PDB entry 8WRP | electron microscopy, 2.83 A resolution | chains C and A of the 4 polymer chains in the assembly

== Chain C ==
Molecule: 42-nt DNA strand
Source organism: unclassified sequences
Sequence (42 nucleotides; numbered -32 to 9; the number before each row is that of its first residue; numbers below 1 keep their minus sign (DC-32 is residue -32)):
   -32 CTGCCCTTGCAACTTCAGCAGCACGTAGGGGAGAATTGGCCA
Unresolved in the structure: -32 to -19

== Chain A ==
Molecule: Cas12-1
Source organism: unclassified sequences
Chain sequence (737 residues; row label = number of the first residue in the row):
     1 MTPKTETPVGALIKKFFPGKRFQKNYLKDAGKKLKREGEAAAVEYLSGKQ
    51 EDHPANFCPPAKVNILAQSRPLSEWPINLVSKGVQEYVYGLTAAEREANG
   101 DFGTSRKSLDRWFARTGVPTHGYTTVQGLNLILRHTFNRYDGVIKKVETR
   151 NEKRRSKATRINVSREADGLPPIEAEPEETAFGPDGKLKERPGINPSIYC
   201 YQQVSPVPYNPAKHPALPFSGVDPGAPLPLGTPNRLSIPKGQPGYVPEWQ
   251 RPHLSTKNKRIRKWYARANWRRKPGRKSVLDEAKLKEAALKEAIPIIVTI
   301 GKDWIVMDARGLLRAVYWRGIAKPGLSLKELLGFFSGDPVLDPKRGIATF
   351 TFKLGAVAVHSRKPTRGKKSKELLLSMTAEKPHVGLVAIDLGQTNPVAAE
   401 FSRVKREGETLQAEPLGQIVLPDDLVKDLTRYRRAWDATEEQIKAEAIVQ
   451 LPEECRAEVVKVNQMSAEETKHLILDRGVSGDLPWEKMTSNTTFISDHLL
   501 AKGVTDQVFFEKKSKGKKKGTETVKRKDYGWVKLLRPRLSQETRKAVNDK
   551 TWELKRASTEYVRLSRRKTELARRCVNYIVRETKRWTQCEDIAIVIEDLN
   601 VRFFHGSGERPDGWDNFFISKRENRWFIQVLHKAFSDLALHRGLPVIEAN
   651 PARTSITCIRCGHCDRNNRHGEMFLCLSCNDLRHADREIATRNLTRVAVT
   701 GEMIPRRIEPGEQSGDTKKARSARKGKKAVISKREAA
Unresolved in the structure: 1-53, 599-611, 650-737

== Chain C / chain A interface ==
Residue-residue contacts (46; chain C residue first):
  DT-18(C) - Lys517(A)  salt bridge to the phosphate
  DA-13(C) - Gln541(A)  sugar contact
  DG-12(C) - Arg538(A)  salt bridge to the phosphate
  DG-12(C) - Gln541(A)  phosphate contact
  DC-11(C) - Arg538(A)  phosphate contact
  DC-11(C) - Arg544(A)  salt bridge to the phosphate
  DA-10(C) - Arg544(A)  salt bridge to the phosphate
  DA-10(C) - Ser620(A)  hydrogen bond to the phosphate
  DC-9(C) - Asn548(A)  base contact
  DC-9(C) - Trp552(A)  base contact
  DC-9(C) - Trp626(A)  phosphate contact
  DG-8(C) - Trp436(A)  phosphate contact
  DG-8(C) - Trp552(A)  stacking on the base
  DG-8(C) - Arg556(A)  hydrogen bond to the base
  DG-8(C) - Tyr561(A)  hydrogen bond to the phosphate
  DG-8(C) - Trp626(A)  phosphate contact
  DT-7(C) - Arg556(A)  hydrogen bond to the base
  DT-7(C) - Gln629(A)  phosphate contact
  DA-6(C) - Lys146(A)  base contact
  DG-5(C) - Lys146(A)  sugar contact
  DG-4(C) - Gly142(A)  phosphate contact
  DG-4(C) - Lys145(A)  phosphate contact
  DG-4(C) - Thr149(A)  hydrogen bond to the phosphate
  DG-3(C) - Asn138(A)  phosphate contact
  DG-3(C) - Arg139(A)  sugar contact
  DG-3(C) - Lys145(A)  phosphate contact
  DG-2(C) - His135(A)  hydrogen bond to the phosphate
  DG-2(C) - Asn138(A)  hydrogen bond to the phosphate
  DG-2(C) - Tyr199(A)  sugar contact
  DA-1(C) - Leu131(A)  phosphate contact
  DA-1(C) - Arg134(A)  salt bridge to the phosphate
  DA-1(C) - His135(A)  salt bridge to the phosphate
  DA-1(C) - Tyr199(A)  sugar contact
  DA-1(C) - Asp338(A)  phosphate contact
  DA-1(C) - Val340(A)  sugar contact
  DA-1(C) - Thr351(A)  sugar contact
  DG0(C) - Ser336(A)  hydrogen bond to the phosphate
  DG0(C) - Asp338(A)  sugar contact
  DA1(C) - Gln127(A)  base contact
  DA1(C) - Gln202(A)  hydrogen bond to the base
  DA1(C) - Ser336(A)  hydrogen bond to the phosphate
  DA1(C) - Gly337(A)  hydrogen bond to the phosphate
  DA1(C) - Lys353(A)  salt bridge to the phosphate
  DA2(C) - Gln127(A)  base contact
  DA2(C) - Gln202(A)  hydrogen bond to the base
  DT3(C) - Gln202(A)  base contact
Interface residues without a listed pair, chain A (33 interface residues in all): Glu440, Lys555, Lys621

== In short ==
18 residues of chain C and 33 residues of chain A are in contact; the contacts include 12 hydrogen bonds, 7
salt bridges and 1 aromatic stacking contact. Among the polar pairs are DG-8(C)-Arg556(A), DT-7(C)-Arg556(A)
and DA1(C)-Gln202(A).
Here chain C is a 42-nt DNA strand and chain A is Cas12-1, both from unclassified sequences. Entry 8WRP
(Cryo-EM structure of Cas12-1 with 20 nt complementary heteroduplex) was determined by electron microscopy.
